Entry 7PAK (electron microscopy, 5.30 A resolution (low resolution: residue-level contacts below are approximate; hydrogen-bond / salt-bridge calls are withheld)); this record covers chains c and 3 of the 55 polymer chains in the assembly.

[Chain c]
Protein: 50S ribosomal protein L4
Organism: Mycoplasma pneumoniae M129
UniProt: P75579 (RL4_MYCPN); numbering as in UniProt (aligned over 1-212)
Amino-acid sequence (212 residues; row label = number of the first residue in the row):
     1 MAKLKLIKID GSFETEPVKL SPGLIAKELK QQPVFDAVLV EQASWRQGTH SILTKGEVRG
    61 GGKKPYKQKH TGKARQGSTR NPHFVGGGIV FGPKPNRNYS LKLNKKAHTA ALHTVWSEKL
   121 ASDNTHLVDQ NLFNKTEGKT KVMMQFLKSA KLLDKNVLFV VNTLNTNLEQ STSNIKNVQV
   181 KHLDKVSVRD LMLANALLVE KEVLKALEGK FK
Not modelled in the structure: 1, 212

[Chain 3]
Molecule: 23S ribosomal RNA
Organism: Mycoplasma pneumoniae M129
Sequence (2907 nucleotides; each row starts with the number of its first residue):
     1 UACAAUAAGU UACUAAGGGC UUAUGGUGGA UGCCUUGGCA CUAAUAGGCG AUGAAGGACG
    61 UGUUAACCUG CGAUAAGCUU CGGGUAGGUG GUAAGAACCU CAGAUCCGGA GAUUUCCGAA
   121 UGGAGCAAUC CGGUAGUUGG AAACAGCUAU CAUUAAUUGA UGAAUAAAUA GUCAAUUAAA
   181 GCAAUACGUG GUGAAGUGAA ACAUCUCAGU AGCCACAGGA AAAGAAAACG AAUGUGAUUC
   241 CGUGUGUAGU GGCGAGCGAA AGCGGAACAG GCCAAACUUA UCAUUAGAUA GGGGUUGUAG
   301 GGCUUGCAAU GUGGACUUGA AAACGAUAGA AGAAGCUGUU GGAAAGCAGC GCGCAAAAGG
   361 GUGAUAGCCC CGUAUUUGAA AUUGUUUUCA UACCUAGCGA GAUCCCUGAG UAGCUCGGAA
   421 AACGUUAUUU UGAGUGAAUC UGCCCAGACC AUUGGGUAAG CCUAAAUACU AAUUAGUGAC
   481 CGAUAGCGAA ACAGUACCGU GAGGGAAAGG UGAAAAGAAC CCAGAGAUGG GAGUGAAAUA
   541 GAUUCUGAAA CCAUAUGCCU ACAACGUGUC AGAGCACAUU AAUGUGUGAU GGCGUGCGUU
   601 UUGAAGUAUG AGCCGGCGAG UUAUGAUAGC AAGCGUUAGU UAACCAGGAG AUGGGGAGCU
   661 GUAGCGAAAG CGAGUUUUAA AAGAGCGUUU GUUUGUUAUU AUAGACCCGA AACGGGUUGA
   721 GCUAGUCAUG AGCAGGUUGA AGGUUGAGUA ACAUCAACUG GAGGACCGAA CCGACUCUCG
   781 UUGAAACGAU AGCGGAUGAC UUGUGAUUAG GGGUGAAAUU CCAAUCGAAA UCCGUGAUAG
   841 CUGGUUCUCG UCGAAAUAGC UUUAAGGCUA GCGUGAGAUC ACAAAUAAGU GGAGGUAAAG
   901 CUACUGAAUG UAUGAUGGCG CCACCUAGGC GUACUGAAUA CAAUUAAACU CUGAAUGCCA
   961 UUUAUUUUAU UCUCGCAGUC AGACAGUGGG GGAUAAGCUU CAUUGUCAAG AGGGGAAGAG
  1021 CCCAGAUCAU UAAAUAAGGU CCCCAAAAUA UACUAAGUGG AAAAGGAUGU GAAAGUGCUA
  1081 AAACAGCAAG GAUGUUGGCU UAGAAGCAGC CAUCGUUUAA AGAGUGCGUA ACAGCUCACU
  1141 UGUCGAGUGU UUUUGCGCCG AAGAUGUAAC GGGGCUAAGU AUAUUACCGA AUUUAUGGAU
  1201 AAGAUUUAUA UCUUGUGGUA GACGAGCGUU GUAUUGGAGU UGAAGUCAAA GCGUGAGCAU
  1261 UGGUGGAUCC AAUACAAGUG AGAAUGCCGG CAUGAGUAAC GCUUGGGAGU GAGAAUCUCC
  1321 CAAACCGAUU GACUAAGGUU UCCUGGACCA GGGUCGUCCU UCCAGGGUUA GUCUGGACCU
  1381 AAGCUGAGGC UGAAAAGCGU AGGCGAUGGA CAACAGGUUA AUAUUCCUGU ACUUACAGUU
  1441 AGACUGAUGG AGUGACAAAG AAGGUUUUCC ACCCCCAUAA UUGGAUUUGG GGAUAAAUCA
  1501 UAAGGUGGUA CAAUAGGCAA AUCCGUUGUG CAUAACAUUG AGUGAUGAUG UCGAGUGAAU
  1561 GAGUGAUCAA GUAGCGAAGG UGGUAUUAAU CAUGCUUUCA AGAAAAGCUU CUAGGGUUAA
  1621 UCUAGCUGUA ACCAGUACCG AGAACGAACA CACGUAGUCA AGGAGAGGAU CCUAAGGUUA
  1681 GCGAGUGAAC UAUAGCCAAG GAACUCUGCA AAUUAACCCC GUAAGUUAGC GAGAAGGGGU
  1741 GCUUAUGUAA AAGUAAGCCG CAGUGAAGAA CGAGGGGGGA CUGUUUAACU AAAACACAAC
  1801 UCUAUGCCAA ACCGUAAGGU GAUGUAUAUG GGGUGACACC UGCCCAGUGC UGGAAGGUUA
  1861 AAGAAGGAGG UUAGCGCAAG CGAAGCUUUU AACUGAAGCC CCAGUGAACG GCGGCCGUAA
  1921 CUAUAACGGU CCUAAGGUAG CGAAAUUCCU AGUCGGGUAA AUUCCGUCCC GCUUGAAUGG
  1981 UGUAACCAUC UCUUGACUGU CUCGGCUAUA GACUCGGUGA AAUCCAGGUA CGGGUGAAGA
  2041 CACCCGUUAG GCGCAACGGG ACGGAAAGAC CCCGUGAAGC UUUACUGUAG CUUAAUAUUG
  2101 AUCAGGACAU UAUCAUGUAG AGAAUAGGUA GGAGCAAUCG AUGCAAGUUC GCUAGGACUU
  2161 GUUGAUGCGA AAGGUGGAAU ACUACCCUUG GUUGUGUGCU GUUCUAAUUG GUAACUGUUA
  2221 UCCAGUUUCA AGACAGUGUU AGGUGGGCAG UUUGACUGGG GCGGUCGCCU CCUAAAAGGU
  2281 AACGGAGGCG UACAAAGGUA CCUUCAGUAC GGUUGGAAAU CGUAUGUAGA GUGUAAUGGU
  2341 GUAAGGGUGC UUGACUGUGA GACAUACAGG UCGAACAGGU GAGAAAUCAG GUCAUAGUGA
  2401 UCCGGUGGUC CAGUAUGGAA UGGCCAUCGC UCAACGGAUA AAAGCUACUC CGGGGAUAAC
  2461 AGGCUGAUAC UGCCCAAGAG UUCAUAUCGA CGGCAGUGUU UGGCACCUCG AUGUCGACUC
  2521 AUCUCAUCCU CGAGCUGAAG CAGGUUCGAA GGGUUCGGCU GUUCGCCGAU UAAAGAGAUA
  2581 CGUGAGUUGG GUUCAAACCG UCGUGAGACA GGUUGGUCCC UAUCUAUUGU GCCCGUAGGA
  2641 AGAUUGAAGA GUGUUGCUUC UAGUACGAGA GGACCGAAGC GAGGACACCU CUUAUGCUCC
  2701 AGUUGUAGCG CCAGCUGCAC CGCUGGGUAG UAACGUGUCU AUUAGAUAAA CGCUGAAAGC
  2761 AUCUAAGUGU GAAACUAUCU CAAAGAUUAA UCUUCCCAUU UCGCAAGAAA GUAAGAGCCG
  2821 UCAAAGACGA UGACGUUGAU AGGUUACAGG UGUAAGCAUA GUGAUAUGUU GAGCUGAGUA
  2881 AUACUAAUUG CUCGAGGACU UAUUGGA
Not modelled in the structure: 1-7, 923-927, 1560-1569, 2901-2907

[Interface between chain c and chain 3]
Contacting residue pairs (117; chain c residue first):
  Gln32(c) - A632(3)
  Gln32(c) - G633(3)
  Leu39(c) - C1275(3)
  Gln42(c) - A479(3)
  Gln42(c) - A1233(3)
  Ser44(c) - G650(3)
  Arg46(c) - A479(3)
  Arg46(c) - C480(3)
  Arg46(c) - A1276(3)
  Gln47(c) - U477(3)
  Gln47(c) - A479(3)
  Gln47(c) - A649(3)
  Thr49(c) - A40(3)
  Thr49(c) - C41(3)
  Thr49(c) - G478(3)
  His50(c) - C480(3)
  Ser51(c) - C39(3)
  Ser51(c) - A40(3)
  Ile52(c) - G1278(3)
  Leu53(c) - C487(3)
  Thr54(c) - G704(3)
  Thr54(c) - G836(3)
  Lys55(c) - C708(3)
  Lys55(c) - G709(3)
  Lys55(c) - G836(3)
  Gly56(c) - G836(3)
  Arg59(c) - G488(3)
  Arg59(c) - G494(3)
  Gly60(c) - G505(3)
  Gly61(c) - G505(3)
  Lys63(c) - G504(3)
  Lys63(c) - U831(3)
  Lys63(c) - C832(3)
  Gln68(c) - A710(3)
  Gln68(c) - C2451(3)
  Gln68(c) - G2452(3)
  Lys69(c) - A2066(3)
  Lys69(c) - C2451(3)
  His70(c) - A2066(3)
  Thr71(c) - U1285(3)
  Gly72(c) - U1285(3)
  Lys73(c) - G1286(3)
  Ala74(c) - U1285(3)
  Arg75(c) - G709(3)
  Arg75(c) - U1285(3)
  Arg75(c) - A2067(3)
  Arg75(c) - G2453(3)
  Gln76(c) - G709(3)
  Gln76(c) - C1287(3)
  Gly77(c) - G709(3)
  Arg80(c) - A506(3)
  His83(c) - G618(3)
  His83(c) - A1284(3)
  His83(c) - G1286(3)
  Phe84(c) - G1286(3)
  Phe84(c) - C1287(3)
  Val85(c) - U484(3)
  Val85(c) - A485(3)
  Val85(c) - C1287(3)
  Val85(c) - C1288(3)
  Gly87(c) - A485(3)
  Gly87(c) - G486(3)
  Gly88(c) - G486(3)
  Ile89(c) - G1278(3)
  Val90(c) - A619(3)
  Val90(c) - C707(3)
  Phe91(c) - U621(3)
  Phe91(c) - C707(3)
  Phe91(c) - G1278(3)
  Pro93(c) - G1278(3)
  Pro95(c) - A40(3)
  Arg97(c) - U622(3)
  Arg97(c) - A623(3)
  Arg97(c) - A1277(3)
  Asn98(c) - A623(3)
  Leu101(c) - G695(3)
  Lys102(c) - U640(3)
  Lys102(c) - U693(3)
  Lys102(c) - U694(3)
  Lys102(c) - G695(3)
  Leu103(c) - U641(3)
  Asn104(c) - U640(3)
  Asn104(c) - U641(3)
  Asn104(c) - U693(3)
  Lys105(c) - U641(3)
  Lys105(c) - G653(3)
  Lys105(c) - G654(3)
  Lys106(c) - U640(3)
  Lys106(c) - U641(3)
  Ala107(c) - G633(3)
  His108(c) - A651(3)
  His108(c) - U652(3)
  Gly138(c) - A355(3)
  Lys139(c) - C354(3)
  Lys139(c) - A355(3)
  Thr140(c) - C354(3)
  Thr140(c) - A355(3)
  Lys141(c) - G353(3)
  Lys141(c) - C354(3)
  Met144(c) - C354(3)
  Lys155(c) - G1236(3)
  Gln170(c) - A355(3)
  Ser173(c) - A356(3)
  Asn174(c) - C354(3)
  Asn174(c) - A356(3)
  Asn174(c) - A357(3)
  Lys176(c) - A357(3)
  Lys181(c) - G648(3)
  Asp184(c) - A651(3)
  Lys185(c) - G647(3)
  Lys185(c) - G648(3)
  Lys185(c) - G650(3)
  Lys185(c) - A651(3)
  Val186(c) - A651(3)
  Ser187(c) - A651(3)
  Arg189(c) - A1233(3)
  Leu193(c) - U1234(3)
Other interface residues (no listed pair), chain c (82 interface residues in all): Phe35, Val40, Ala43, Trp45, Glu57, Val58, Gly62, Lys64, Thr79, Pro82, Gly86, Asn96, Thr109, Ile175, Asn177, Asp190
Other interface residues (no listed pair), chain 3 (77 interface residues in all): A358, G616, C617, G655, G656, U696, C706, C833, U1235, A1274, C2450

[Overview]
82 residues of chain c and 77 residues of chain 3 are in contact.
Here chain c is 50S ribosomal protein L4 and chain 3 is 23S ribosomal RNA, both from Mycoplasma pneumoniae
M129. Entry 7PAK (70S ribosome with EF-Tu-tRNA and P-site tRNA in Mycoplasma pneumoniae cells) was determined
by electron microscopy, deposited together with 7OOC, 7OOD, 7P6Z, 7PAH, 7PAI, 7PAJ and 23 further entries.
